PDB entry 6HE9 | electron microscopy, 6.35 A resolution (low resolution: residue-level contacts below are approximate; hydrogen-bond / salt-bridge calls are withheld) | chains H and I of the 34 polymer chains in the assembly

# Chain H (and I)
Molecule: Proteasome-activating nucleotidase
Organism: Archaeoglobus fulgidus (strain ATCC 49558 / VC-16 / DSM 4304 / JCM 9628 / NBRC 100126)
Notes: chain I of this document is another copy of the same molecule, construct and numbering; everything in this record applies to it too
UniProt: O28303 (PAN_ARCFU); residues 9-398 here = UniProt positions 9-398
Amino-acid sequence (390 residues; row label = number of the first residue in the row):
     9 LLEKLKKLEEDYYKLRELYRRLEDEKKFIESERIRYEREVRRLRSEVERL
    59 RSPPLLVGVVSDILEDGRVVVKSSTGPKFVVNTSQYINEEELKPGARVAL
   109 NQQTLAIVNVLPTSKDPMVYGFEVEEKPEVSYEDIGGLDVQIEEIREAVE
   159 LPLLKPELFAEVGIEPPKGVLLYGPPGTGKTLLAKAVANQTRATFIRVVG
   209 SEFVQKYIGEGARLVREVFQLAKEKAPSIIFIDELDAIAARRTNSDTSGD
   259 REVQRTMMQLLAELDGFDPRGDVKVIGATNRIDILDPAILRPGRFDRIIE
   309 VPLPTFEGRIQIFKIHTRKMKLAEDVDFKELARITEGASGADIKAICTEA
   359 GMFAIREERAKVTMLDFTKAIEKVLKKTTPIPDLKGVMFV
Metal / ion sites: Mg2+: T189 (together with ATP)
Residues lining bound ligands: ATP (adenosine-5'-triphosphate): D142, I143, G144, P183, P184, G185, T186, G187, K188, T189, L190, E242, N288, I320, H324, G348, A349, K352
Swiss-Prot annotation at these positions:
  - region: M396 to V398 (Docks into pockets in the proteasome alpha-ring to cause gate opening)
  - binding site (ATP): G185 to L190, H324

# Chain H / chain I interface
Contacting residue pairs (170; chain H residue first):
  L9(H) with L10(I)
  L10(H) with L9(I); L10(I); L13(I)
  L13(H) with L10(I); L13(I); K14(I); E17(I)
  L16(H) with E17(I)
  E17(H) with L13(I); L16(I); E17(I); Y20(I)
  Y20(H) with E17(I); Y21(I)
  Y21(H) with Y20(I)
  L23(H) with R24(I)
  R24(H) with Y20(I); L23(I); R24(I); Y27(I)
  Y27(H) with R24(I); Y27(I)
  R28(H) with Y27(I)
  E31(H) with Y27(I); L30(I); K34(I)
  K34(H) with E31(I); K34(I)
  I37(H) with E38(I); R41(I)
  E38(H) with K34(I); I37(I)
  R41(H) with I37(I); R41(I); Y44(I)
  Y44(H) with R41(I); Y44(I); E45(I); V48(I)
  E45(H) with Y44(I)
  E47(H) with V48(I); R52(I)
  V48(H) with Y44(I); E47(I); V48(I); L51(I)
  R50(H) with Q93(I); Y94(I)
  L51(H) with V48(I); L51(I); R52(I); V55(I); Y94(I)
  R52(H) with E47(I); L51(I)
  E54(H) with S92(I); Q93(I); Y94(I)
  V55(H) with E54(I)
  R57(H) with G75(I); N90(I); T91(I)
  L58(H) with N90(I); S92(I); Y94(I); T112(I); A114(I); I115(I)
  R59(H) with E54(I); R57(I); L58(I); N109(I); T112(I)
  P62(H) with F87(I); T112(I); L113(I)
  L63(H) with F87(I); V88(I)
  L64(H) with F87(I)
  V65(H) with K86(I); F87(I); V88(I)
  S82(H) with P85(I); K86(I)
  T83(H) with P85(I)
  R105(H) with D70(I); V78(I); K86(I)
  N117(H) with R76(I)
  L119(H) with V88(I)
  P120(H) with L72(I)
  K123(H) with D70(I)
  D124(H) with S69(I)
  P125(H) with V68(I); S69(I)
  P184(H) with A296(I); R299(I)
  G185(H) with R299(I)
  T189(H) with G274(I)
  K193(H) with F275(I)
  F203(H) with F275(I)
  R205(H) with F275(I)
  V207(H) with R224(I); Q267(I)
  G208(H) with M266(I)
  S209(H) with A220(I); R263(I); M266(I); Q267(I)
  E210(H) with R224(I); Q267(I)
  V212(H) with I216(I); G217(I)
  Q213(H) with I216(I); R221(I)
  K214(H) with Y215(I); I216(I); E218(I); R221(I)
  R221(H) with K86(I)
  E242(H) with M265(I); M266(I); L269(I)
  D244(H) with R259(I); Q262(I); M266(I)
  A248(H) with R259(I)
  R249(H) with T255(I); R259(I)
  T251(H) with T255(I); S256(I)
  D254(H) with S256(I)
  G257(H) with I216(I)
  E260(H) with I216(I)
  N288(H) with M265(I)
  R289(H) with R249(I); R250(I); P295(I)
  I292(H) with R250(I); T251(I); N252(I); S253(I); R259(I)
  L293(H) with R259(I)
  K327(H) with G171(I); E173(I)
  M328(H) with V170(I); I172(I)
  K329(H) with E169(I); V170(I)
  A349(H) with R299(I); P300(I)
  D350(H) with R299(I); P300(I)
  K352(H) with E173(I)
  A353(H) with P300(I)
  C355(H) with I172(I)
  T356(H) with I172(I)
  E357(H) with R305(I)
  G359(H) with I172(I)
  M360(H) with F167(I); I172(I); P175(I); R305(I)
  I363(H) with V170(I)
  R364(H) with R305(I)
  A368(H) with V170(I)
  K385(H) with I306(I); E308(I)
Interface residues without a listed pair, chain H (99 interface residues in all): L30, E40, S60, A107, Y128, E133, P136, E218, D241, A245, R250, S253, S256, D291, S347, V382
Interface residues without a listed pair, chain I (102 interface residues in all): R28, K35, E40, R49, R50, K80, G84, V89, P102, G103, E155, A156, L166, Y181, A270, G301, D304

# In short
The interface between chain H and chain I involves 99 residues on one side and 102 on the other. Ligands of
chain H: ATP. UniProt lists 7 ATP-binding residues on chain H.
Chain H and chain I are both Proteasome-activating nucleotidase (Archaeoglobus fulgidus (strain ATCC 49558 /
VC-16 / DSM 4304 / JCM 9628 / NBRC 100126)); the structure, PAN-proteasome in state 2, was determined by
electron microscopy (same publication as 6HE5, 6HE7, 6HE8, 6HEA, 6HEC and 6HED).
